PDB entry 6TP0 | X-ray diffraction, 2.04 A resolution | chain A

[Chain A]
Name: Amylase
Source organism: Bacillus licheniformis
Notes: EC 3.2.1.1
UniProt: I3P686 (I3P686_BACLI); residue numbers follow UniProt; this construct covers 1-483
Amino-acid sequence (483 residues; each row starts with the number of its first residue):
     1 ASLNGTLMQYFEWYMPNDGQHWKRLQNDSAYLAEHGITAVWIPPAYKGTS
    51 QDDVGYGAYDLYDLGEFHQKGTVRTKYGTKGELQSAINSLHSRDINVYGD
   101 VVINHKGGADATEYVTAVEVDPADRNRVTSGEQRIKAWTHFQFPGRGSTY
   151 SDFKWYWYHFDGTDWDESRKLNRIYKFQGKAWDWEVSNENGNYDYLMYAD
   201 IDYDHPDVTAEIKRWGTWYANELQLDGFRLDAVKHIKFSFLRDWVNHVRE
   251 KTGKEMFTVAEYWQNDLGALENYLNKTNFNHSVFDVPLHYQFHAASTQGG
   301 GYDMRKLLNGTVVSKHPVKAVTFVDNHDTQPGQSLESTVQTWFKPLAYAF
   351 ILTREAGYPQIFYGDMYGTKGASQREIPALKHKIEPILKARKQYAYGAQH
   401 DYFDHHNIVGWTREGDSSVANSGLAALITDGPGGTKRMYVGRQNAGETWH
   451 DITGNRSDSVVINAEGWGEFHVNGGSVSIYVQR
Not modelled in the structure: 1-2
Ion coordination: Ca2+ site 1: Asn104, Asp194, Asp200, His235; Ca2+ site 2: Asp161, Ala181, Asp183, Asp202, Asp204; Na+ site 1: Asp161, Asp183, Asp194, Asp200, Ile201; Na+ site 2: Gly300, Tyr302, His406, Asn407, Asp430
Small-molecule neighbours: malonate ion (MLI): Tyr193, Leu196, Ala232, Lys234, His235, Glu261, Trp263, Leu335
What the authors report for this chain:
  - binding site for alpha-D-glucopyranose: Gly5, Tyr98, Phe257, Tyr358
  - mutagenesis - F257A, Y358A: unchanged catalytic activity
  - mutagenesis - F257A, F257A/Y358A (5-fold), Y358A: decreased catalytic activity on raw starch
  - mutagenesis - F257A/Y358A (5-fold): decreased catalytic activity on corn starch
  - mutagenesis - F257A (1.6- and 3.5-fold), Y358A (3.5-fold): decreased binding to starch granules

[Overview]
Chain A binds malonate ion. Asn104, Asp194, Asp200 and His235 coordinate Ca2+ site 1. Asp161, Ala181, Asp183,
Asp202 and Asp204 form the Ca2+ site 2. From the paper: a binding site for alpha-D-glucopyranose at Gly5,
Tyr98 and Phe257 among others; F257A, F257A/Y358A and Y358A reduce catalytic activity on raw starch.
Chain A is Amylase (Bacillus licheniformis); the structure, Crystal structure of Bacillus paralicheniformis
alpha-amylase in complex with maltose, was determined by X-ray diffraction, deposited together with 6TOY,
6TOZ, 6TP1 and 6TP2.
